2DQL - chains A and B; structure by X-ray diffraction, 1.70 A resolution.

# Chain A (and B)
Protein: Pex protein
Organism: Anabaena sp. PCC 7120
Notes: chain B of this document is another copy of the same molecule, construct and numbering; everything in this record applies to it too
UniProtKB: Q8YQ56 (Q8YQ56_ANASP); numbering as in UniProt (aligned over 1-115)
Sequence (115 residues; numbered 1 to 115; the number before each row is that of its first residue):
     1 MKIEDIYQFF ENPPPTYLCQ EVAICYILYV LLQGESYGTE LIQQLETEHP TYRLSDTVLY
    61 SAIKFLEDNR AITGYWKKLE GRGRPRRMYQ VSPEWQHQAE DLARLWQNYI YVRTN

# How chain A and chain B interact
Residue-residue contacts - 37 pairs, chain A then chain B:
  Met1(A) - Gln20(B)
  Met1(A) - Glu21(B)
  Met1(A) - Phe65(B)
  Ile3(A) - Phe65(B)  hydrophobic
  Ile3(A) - Trp95(B)  hydrophobic
  Ile6(A) - Glu21(B)
  Ile6(A) - Ile24(B)  hydrophobic
  Ile6(A) - Cys25(B)  hydrophobic
  Tyr7(A) - Gln98(B)  hydrogen bond
  Tyr7(A) - Asp101(B)
  Tyr7(A) - Leu102(B)
  Phe9(A) - Cys19(B)  hydrophobic
  Phe9(A) - Glu21(B)
  Phe9(A) - Val22(B)  hydrophobic
  Phe10(A) - Cys25(B)  hydrophobic
  Phe10(A) - Leu105(B)  hydrophobic
  Phe10(A) - Tyr109(B)  hydrophobic
  Cys19(A) - Phe9(B)  hydrophobic
  Gln20(A) - Met1(B)  hydrogen bond
  Glu21(A) - Met1(B)
  Glu21(A) - Ile6(B)
  Glu21(A) - Phe9(B)
  Val22(A) - Phe9(B)  hydrophobic
  Ile24(A) - Met1(B)  hydrophobic
  Ile24(A) - Ile6(B)  hydrophobic
  Cys25(A) - Ile6(B)  hydrophobic
  Cys25(A) - Phe10(B)  hydrophobic
  Phe65(A) - Met1(B)
  Phe65(A) - Ile3(B)
  Phe65(A) - Ile6(B)  hydrophobic
  Gln98(A) - Ile3(B)
  Gln98(A) - Tyr7(B)  hydrogen bond
  Asp101(A) - Tyr7(B)
  Leu102(A) - Tyr7(B)
  Leu105(A) - Tyr7(B)  hydrophobic
  Leu105(A) - Phe10(B)  hydrophobic
  Tyr109(A) - Phe10(B)  hydrophobic
Also at the interface, not in a pair above, chain A (21 interface residues in all): Lys2, Asp5, Trp95
Also at the interface, not in a pair above, chain B (21 interface residues in all): Lys2, Asp5

# In short
Chain A and chain B each contribute 21 residues to their interface; the contacts include 3 hydrogen bonds.
Polar contacts include Tyr7(A)-Gln98(B) and Gln20(A)-Met1(B).
Both chains are Pex protein (Anabaena sp. PCC 7120). Entry 2DQL (Crystal structure of the circadian clock
associated protein Pex from anabaena) was determined by X-ray diffraction (same publication as 2ZFW).
